Entry 7ELN (electron microscopy, 3.00 A resolution); this record covers chains R and T of the 26 polymer chains in the assembly.

[Chain R]
Protein: CRISPR-associated protein Csy3
Organism: Pseudomonas aeruginosa
UniProt: A0A659BSG0 (A0A659BSG0_PSEAI); numbering as in UniProt (aligned over 1-342)
Chain sequence (342 residues; numbered 1 to 342; the number before each row is that of its first residue):
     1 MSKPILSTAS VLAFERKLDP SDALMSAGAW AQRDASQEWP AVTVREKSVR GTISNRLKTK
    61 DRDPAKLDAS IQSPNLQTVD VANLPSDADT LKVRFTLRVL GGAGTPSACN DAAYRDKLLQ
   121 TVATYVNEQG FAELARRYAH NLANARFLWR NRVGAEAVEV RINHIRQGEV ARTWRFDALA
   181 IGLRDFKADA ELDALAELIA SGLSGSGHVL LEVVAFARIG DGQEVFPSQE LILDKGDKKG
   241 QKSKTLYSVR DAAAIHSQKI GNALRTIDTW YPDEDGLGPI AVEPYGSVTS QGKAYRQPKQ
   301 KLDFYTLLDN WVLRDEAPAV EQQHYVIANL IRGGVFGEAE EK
Disordered / not traced: 1-5, 339-342

[Chain T]
Molecule: 60-nt RNA strand
Organism: Pseudomonas aeruginosa
Sequence (60 nucleotides; numbered 1 to 60; the number before each row is that of its first residue):
     1 CUAAGAAAUU CACGGCGGGC UUGAUGUCCG CGUCUACCUG GUUCACUGCC GUGUAGGCAG

[Interface between chain R and chain T]
Residue-residue contacts (43; chain R residue first):
  Ala-13(R) / G5(T)  sugar contact
  Phe-14(R) / G5(T)  hydrogen bond to the sugar
  Phe-14(R) / A6(T)  sugar contact
  Glu-15(R) / G5(T)  hydrogen bond to the sugar
  Glu-15(R) / A6(T)  phosphate contact
  Arg-16(R) / A6(T)  salt bridge to the phosphate
  Arg-16(R) / A7(T)  salt bridge to the phosphate
  Ser-48(R) / G15(T)  phosphate contact
  Val-49(R) / C13(T)  sugar contact
  Val-49(R) / G15(T)  phosphate contact
  Arg-50(R) / C13(T)  hydrogen bond to the sugar
  Arg-50(R) / G14(T)  hydrogen bond to the sugar
  Arg-50(R) / G15(T)  hydrogen bond to the phosphate
  Arg-50(R) / C16(T)  salt bridge to the phosphate
  Gly-51(R) / C13(T)  base contact
  Pro-74(R) / G15(T)  base contact
  Leu-76(R) / G15(T)  base contact
  Gln-77(R) / C13(T)  base contact
  Ala-108(R) / A4(T)  base contact
  Trp-149(R) / A8(T)  base contact
  Arg-150(R) / C11(T)  salt bridge to the phosphate
  Arg-150(R) / A12(T)  salt bridge to the phosphate
  Gln-229(R) / U9(T)  sugar contact
  Gln-229(R) / U10(T)  hydrogen bond to the sugar
  Gln-229(R) / C11(T)  hydrogen bond to the phosphate
  Glu-230(R) / U9(T)  base contact
  Leu-231(R) / U9(T)  sugar contact
  His-256(R) / U9(T)  salt bridge to the phosphate
  Gln-258(R) / A8(T)  sugar contact
  Gln-258(R) / U9(T)  hydrogen bond to the phosphate
  Lys-259(R) / A8(T)  base contact
  Lys-259(R) / U10(T)  salt bridge to the phosphate
  Asn-262(R) / A8(T)  hydrogen bond to the phosphate
  Arg-265(R) / A7(T)  sugar contact
  Arg-265(R) / A8(T)  salt bridge to the phosphate
  Thr-289(R) / A8(T)  base contact
  Arg-332(R) / A6(T)  hydrogen bond to the sugar
  Arg-332(R) / A7(T)  sugar contact
  Gly-333(R) / A6(T)  sugar contact
  Gly-334(R) / G5(T)  sugar contact
  Gly-334(R) / A6(T)  sugar contact
  Val-335(R) / G5(T)  base contact
  Val-335(R) / A6(T)  base contact
Also at the interface, not in a pair above, chain R (33 interface residues in all): Thr-52, Val-79, Ser-107, Ser-228, Val-288, Ser-290

[In short]
The interface between chain R and chain T involves 33 residues on one side and 13 on the other; the contacts
include 10 hydrogen bonds and 8 salt bridges. Polar contacts include Phe-14(R)/G5(T), Glu-15(R)/G5(T) and
Arg-50(R)/C13(T).
Chain R is CRISPR-associated protein Csy3 and chain T is a 60-nt RNA strand, both from Pseudomonas aeruginosa;
the structure, Structure of Csy-AcrIF24-dsDNA, was determined by electron microscopy (same publication as 7ELM
and 7WE6).
